5DD6 - chains H and L; structure by X-ray diffraction, 1.70 A resolution.

Chain H:
Name: ANTI-HIV ANTIBODY DH570.mut58 FAB HEAVY CHAIN
Source organism: Macaca mulatta
Notes: antibody fragment or engineered binder
Sequence (233 residues; each row starts with the number of its first residue; a row labelled like 82A-82C holds insertion residues (82A, then the next letters in order)):
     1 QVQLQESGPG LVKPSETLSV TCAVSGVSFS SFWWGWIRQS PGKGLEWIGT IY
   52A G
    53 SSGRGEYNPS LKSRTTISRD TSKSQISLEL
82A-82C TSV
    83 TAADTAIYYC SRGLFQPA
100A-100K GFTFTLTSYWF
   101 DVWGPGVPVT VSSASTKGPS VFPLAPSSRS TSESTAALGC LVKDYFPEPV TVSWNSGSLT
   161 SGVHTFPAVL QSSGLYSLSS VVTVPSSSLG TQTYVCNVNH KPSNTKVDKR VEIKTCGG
Disordered / not traced: 100A-100D, 127-132, 215-218
Disulfides: Cys-22/Cys-92, Cys-140/Cys-196

Chain L:
Name: ANTI-HIV ANTIBODY DH570.mut58 FAB LIGHT CHAIN
Source organism: Macaca mulatta
Notes: antibody fragment or engineered binder
Sequence (214 residues; each row starts with the number of its first residue):
     1 DIQVTQSPSS LSASVGDTVT ISCRTSQSIS TWLAWYQVKP GKAPKLLIYT ASSLASGVPS
    61 RFSGSGSGTD FTLTISSLQS EDFATYYCQQ YISLPPTFGL GTKVEIKRAV AAPSVFIFPP
   121 SEDQVKSGTV SVVCLLNNFY PREASVKWKV DGVLKTGNSQ ESVTEQDSKD NTYSLSSTLT
   181 LSNTDYQSHN VYACEVTHQG LSSPVTKSFN RGEC
Disordered / not traced: 214
Disulfides: Cys-23/Cys-88, Cys-134/Cys-194

Interface between chain H and chain L:
Contacting residue pairs (74):
  Gln-39(H) with Tyr-87(L), hydrogen bond
  Gly-44(H) with Leu-100(L)
  Leu-45(H) with Tyr-87(L), hydrophobic; Phe-98(L), hydrophobic
  Trp-47(H) with Pro-95(L), hydrophobic; Pro-96(L)
  Glu-58(H) with Leu-94(L)
  Tyr-59(H) with Leu-94(L)
  Asn-60(H) with Pro-95(L)
  Pro-61(H) with Leu-94(L)
  Tyr-91(H) with Pro-44(L)
  Gln-98(H) with Trp-32(L); Thr-50(L)
  Ala-100(H) with Trp-32(L), hydrophobic
  Thr-100G(H) with Trp-32(L); Tyr-91(L)
  Ser-100H(H) with Tyr-91(L), hydrogen bond (backbone-backbone); Ser-93(L); Pro-96(L)
  Tyr-100I(H) with Gln-89(L), hydrogen bond (backbone-side chain); Tyr-91(L); Pro-96(L)
  Trp-100J(H) with Tyr-36(L); Leu-46(L); Tyr-49(L); Gln-89(L); Tyr-91(L), hydrophobic
  Phe-100K(H) with Tyr-36(L), hydrogen bond (backbone-side chain); Leu-46(L); Gln-89(L); Phe-98(L), hydrophobic
  Asp-101(H) with Leu-46(L)
  Trp-103(H) with Tyr-36(L); Ala-43(L); Pro-44(L); Phe-98(L), hydrophobic
  Gly-104(H) with Ala-43(L); Pro-44(L)
  Pro-105(H) with Ala-43(L), hydrophobic
  Phe-122(H) with Ser-121(L); Asp-123(L); Gln-124(L)
  Pro-123(H) with Ser-121(L)
  Leu-124(H) with Phe-118(L)
  Ala-125(H) with Phe-118(L); Pro-119(L)
  Glu-133(H) with Lys-207(L), salt bridge
  Thr-135(H) with Phe-116(L)
  Ala-137(H) with Phe-116(L), hydrophobic; Phe-118(L); Leu-135(L), hydrophobic
  Leu-141(H) with Gln-124(L); Ser-131(L)
  Lys-143(H) with Gln-124(L), hydrogen bond; Thr-129(L), hydrogen bond (side chain-backbone); Ser-131(L)
  His-164(H) with Asn-137(L), hydrogen bond; Asn-138(L), hydrogen bond; Asp-167(L), salt bridge; Ser-174(L)
  Phe-166(H) with Leu-135(L), hydrophobic; Ser-162(L); Thr-164(L); Ser-174(L); Leu-175(L), hydrophobic; Ser-176(L)
  Pro-167(H) with Ser-162(L), hydrogen bond (backbone-side chain); Val-163(L)
  Val-169(H) with Gln-160(L); Ser-162(L)
  Val-181(H) with Leu-135(L), hydrophobic
  Thr-183(H) with Asn-137(L)
  Lys-214(H) with Ser-121(L); Glu-122(L)
Other interface residues (no listed pair), chain H (45 interface residues in all): Ile-37, Glu-46, Pro-99, Leu-100F, Pro-126, Ala-136, Leu-138, Leu-170, Ser-179
Other interface residues (no listed pair), chain L (44 interface residues in all): Ala-34, Gly-41, Lys-42, Ile-92, Pro-120, Val-133, Glu-161

Summary:
Chain H and chain L form an interface of 45 and 44 residues respectively; the contacts include 9 hydrogen
bonds and 2 salt bridges. Polar contacts include Glu-133(H)/Lys-207(L), His-164(H)/Asp-167(L) and
Gln-39(H)/Tyr-87(L).
Here chain H is ANTI-HIV ANTIBODY DH570.mut58 FAB HEAVY CHAIN and chain L is ANTI-HIV ANTIBODY DH570.mut58 FAB
LIGHT CHAIN, both from Macaca mulatta. Entry 5DD6 (Crystal structures in an anti-HIV antibody lineage from
immunization of Rhesus macaques) was determined by X-ray diffraction, deposited together with 5DD0, 5DD1, 5DD3
and 5DD5.
